7OZV - chains A and C of the 5 polymer chains in the assembly; structure by electron microscopy, 3.20 A resolution.

# Chain A
Protein: Replicase polyprotein 1ab
Source organism: Severe acute respiratory syndrome coronavirus 2
UniProt: P0DTD1 (R1AB_SARS2); residues 1-932 here correspond to UniProt positions 4393-5324 (UniProt number = residue number + 4392)
Sequence (932 residues; each row starts with the number of its first residue):
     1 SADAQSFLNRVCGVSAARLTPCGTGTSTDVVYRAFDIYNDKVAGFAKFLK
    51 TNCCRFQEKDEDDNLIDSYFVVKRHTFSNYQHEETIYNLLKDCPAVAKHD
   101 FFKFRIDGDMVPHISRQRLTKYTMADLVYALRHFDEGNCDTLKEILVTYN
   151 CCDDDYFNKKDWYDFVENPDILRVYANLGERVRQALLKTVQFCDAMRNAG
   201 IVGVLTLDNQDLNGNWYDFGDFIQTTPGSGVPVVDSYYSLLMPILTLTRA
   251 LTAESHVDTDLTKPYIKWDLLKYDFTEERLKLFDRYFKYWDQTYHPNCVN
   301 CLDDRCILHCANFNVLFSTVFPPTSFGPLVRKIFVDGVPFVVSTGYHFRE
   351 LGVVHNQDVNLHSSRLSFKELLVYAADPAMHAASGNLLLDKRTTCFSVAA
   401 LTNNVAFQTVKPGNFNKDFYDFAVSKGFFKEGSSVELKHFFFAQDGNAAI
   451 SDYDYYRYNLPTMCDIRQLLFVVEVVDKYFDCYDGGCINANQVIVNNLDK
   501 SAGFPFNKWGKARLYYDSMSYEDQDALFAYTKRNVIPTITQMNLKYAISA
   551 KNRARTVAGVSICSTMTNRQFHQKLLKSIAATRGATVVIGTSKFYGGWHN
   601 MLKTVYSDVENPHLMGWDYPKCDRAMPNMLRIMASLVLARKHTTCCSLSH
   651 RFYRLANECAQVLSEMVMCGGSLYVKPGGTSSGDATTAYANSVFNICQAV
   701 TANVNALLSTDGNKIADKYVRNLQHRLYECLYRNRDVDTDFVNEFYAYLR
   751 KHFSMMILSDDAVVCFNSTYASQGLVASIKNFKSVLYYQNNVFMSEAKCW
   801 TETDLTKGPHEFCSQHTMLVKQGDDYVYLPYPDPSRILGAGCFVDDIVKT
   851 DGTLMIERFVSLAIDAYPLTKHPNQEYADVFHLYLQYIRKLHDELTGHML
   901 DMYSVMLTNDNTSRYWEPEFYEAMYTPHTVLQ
Not modelled in the structure: 1-30, 51-117, 362-366, 897-909, 930-932
Metal / ion sites: Zn2+ site 1: His295, Cys301, Cys306, Cys310; Zn2+ site 2: Cys487, His642, Cys645, Cys646

# Chain C
Protein: Non-structural protein 7
Source organism: Severe acute respiratory syndrome coronavirus 2
UniProt: P0DTD1 (R1AB_SARS2); residues 1-81 here correspond to UniProt positions 3860-3940 (UniProt number = residue number + 3859)
Sequence (84 residues; numbered -2 to 81; the number before each row is that of its first residue; numbers below 1 keep their minus sign (Ser-2 is residue -2)):
    -2 SNASKMSDVKCTSVVLLSVLQQLRVESSSKLWAQCVQLHNDILLAKDTTE
    48 AFEKMVSLLSVLLSMQGAVDINKLCEEMLDNRAT
Not modelled in the structure: -2 to 0, 63-81
Sequence notes: expression tag (-2 to 0)

# How chain A and chain C interact
Contacting residue pairs - 27 pairs, chain A then chain C:
  Thr409(A) - Glu23(C)  hydrogen bond
  Thr409(A) - Trp29(C)
  Lys411(A) - Gln18(C)
  Pro412(A) - Leu14(C)  hydrophobic
  Pro412(A) - Ser15(C)
  Gly413(A) - Val11(C)
  Phe415(A) - Cys8(C)  hydrophobic
  Phe415(A) - Val12(C)  hydrophobic
  Tyr420(A) - Ser4(C)  hydrogen bond
  Tyr420(A) - Asp5(C)  hydrogen bond (side chain-backbone)
  Tyr420(A) - Cys8(C)  hydrophobic
  Phe429(A) - Ser1(C)
  Phe429(A) - Ser4(C)
  Glu431(A) - Ser1(C)  hydrogen bond
  Glu431(A) - Lys2(C)
  Phe440(A) - Lys7(C)
  Phe440(A) - Leu40(C)  hydrophobic
  Phe441(A) - His36(C)
  Phe442(A) - Asn37(C)
  Phe442(A) - Leu40(C)  hydrophobic
  Phe442(A) - Leu41(C)  hydrophobic
  Ala443(A) - Leu14(C)  hydrophobic
  Ala443(A) - Val33(C)
  Ala443(A) - Asn37(C)  hydrogen bond (backbone-side chain)
  Gln444(A) - Trp29(C)  hydrogen bond (backbone-side chain)
  Gln444(A) - Val33(C)
  Asp445(A) - Trp29(C)
Interface residues without a listed pair, chain A (20 interface residues in all): Val410, Lys430, Leu437, Ala550, Asn552, Phe843
Interface residues without a listed pair, chain C (19 interface residues in all): Ala30

# Summary
20 residues of chain A face 19 of chain C across their interface, with 6 hydrogen bonds. Among the polar pairs
are Thr409(A)-Glu23(C), Tyr420(A)-Ser4(C) and Tyr420(A)-Asp5(C). His295(A), Cys301(A), Cys306(A) and Cys310(A)
form the Zn2+ site 1.
Chain A is Replicase polyprotein 1ab and chain C is Non-structural protein 7, both from Severe acute
respiratory syndrome coronavirus 2; the structure, SARS-CoV-2 RdRp with Molnupiravir/ NHC in the template
strand base-paired with G, was determined by electron microscopy (same publication as 7OZU).
